7X7T - chains G and A of the 7 polymer chains in the assembly; structure by electron microscopy, 3.48 A resolution.

# Chain G
Name: Spike protein S1
From: Severe acute respiratory syndrome coronavirus 2
UniProtKB: P0DTC2 (SPIKE_SARS2); residue numbers follow UniProt; this construct covers 324-527
Amino-acid sequence (204 residues; row label = number of the first residue in the row):
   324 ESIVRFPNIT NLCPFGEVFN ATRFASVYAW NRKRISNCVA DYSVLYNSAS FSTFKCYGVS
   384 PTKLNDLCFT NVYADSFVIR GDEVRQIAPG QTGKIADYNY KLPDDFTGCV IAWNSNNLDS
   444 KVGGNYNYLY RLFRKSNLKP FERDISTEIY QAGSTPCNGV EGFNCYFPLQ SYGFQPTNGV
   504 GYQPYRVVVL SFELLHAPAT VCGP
Not modelled in the structure: 324-332, 476-482, 527
Curated features (UniProtKB/Swiss-Prot):
  - region: R403 to D405 (Integrin-binding motif), N448 to F456 (Immunodominant HLA epitope recognized by the CD8+)
  - glycosylation: S325 (O-linked (HexNAc...) serine), N331 (N-linked (GlcNAc...) (complex) asparagine), N343 (N-linked (GlcNAc...) (complex) asparagine)
  - natural variant: G339 (G339D: In strain: Omicron/BA.1, Omicron/BA.2 and 4 more; G339H: In strain: Omicron/BA.2.75, Omicron/XBB.1.5 and 1 more), R346 (R346K: In strain: Mu/B.1.621; R346T: In strain: Omicron/BQ.1.1, Omicron/XBB.1.5 and 1 more), L368 (L368I: In strain: Omicron/XBB.1.5, Omicron/EG.5.1), S371 (S371F: In strain: Omicron/BA.2, Omicron/BA.2.12.1 and 6 more; S371L: In strain: Omicron/BA.1), S373 (S373P: In strain: Omicron/BA.1, Omicron/BA.2 and 7 more), S375 (S375F: In strain: Omicron/BA.1, Omicron/BA.2 and 7 more), T376 (T376A: In strain: Omicron/BA.2, Omicron/BA.2.12.1 and 5 more), D405 (D405N: In strain: Omicron/BA.2, Omicron/BA.2.12.1 and 6 more), R408 (R408S: In strain: Omicron/BA.2, Omicron/BA.2.12.1 and 6 more), K417 (K417N: In strain: Beta/B.1.351, Omicron/BA.1 and 8 more; K417T: In strain: Gamma/P.1), N440 (N440K: In strain: Omicron/BA.1, Omicron/BA.2 and 7 more), K444 (K444T: In strain: Omicron/BQ.1.1), 16 further natural variant entries in UniProt
  - mutagenesis: N331 (N331Q: Reduced viral infectivity), N343 (N343Q: Reduced viral infectivity), L452 (L452R: Increased resistance to neutralizing antibodies. Decreases HLA binding to NF9 epitope. Increased binding affinity to human ACE2), Y453 (Y453F: Decreased HLA binding to NF9 epitope. Increased binding affinity to human ACE2), A475 (A475V: Increased resistance to neutralizing antibodies), V483 (V483A: Increased resistance to neutralizing antibodies), E484 (E484D: Increased replication in human TMEM106B overexpressing cells), F490 (F490L: Increased resistance to neutralizing antibodies and human covalescent sera neutralization), Q493 (Q493N: Reduced host ACE2-binding affinity in vitro; Q493Y: Reduced host ACE2-binding affinity in vitro), N501 (N501T: Reduced host ACE2-binding affinity in vitro; N501Y: Increased binding affinity to human ACE2), H519 (H519P: Increased resistance to human covalescent sera neutralization)
Disulfide bonds: C379-C432
Covalently attached groups: N-acetylglucosamine (NAG) linked to N343

# Chain A
Name: X17 heavy chain
From: Mus musculus
Amino-acid sequence (119 residues; each row starts with the number of its first residue):
     1 QVQLQQSGAE LARPGASVKL SCKASGYTFT FYWMQWLKQR PGQGLEWIGA IYPGDGDTRY
    61 TQRFKDKATL TADKSSSTAY IQLSSLASED SAVYYCAGGE YDNYGFDYWG QGTTLTVSS
Disulfide bonds: C22-C96

# Interface between chain G and chain A
Residue-residue contacts - 28 pairs, chain G then chain A:
  W353(G) with F31(A)
  R355(G) with F31(A); Y32(A); Y52(A)
  R357(G) with W33(A); Y52(A); D55(A), salt bridge; D57(A), salt bridge
  N394(G) with R59(A)
  Y396(G) with W33(A), hydrogen bond; Y52(A)
  P426(G) with Y101(A), hydrophobic
  D427(G) with Y104(A)
  D428(G) with Y101(A), hydrogen bond; Y104(A), hydrogen bond
  K462(G) with E100(A), salt bridge; D107(A), salt bridge; Y108(A), hydrogen bond
  P463(G) with E100(A); Y101(A); Y104(A), hydrophobic
  F464(G) with Y32(A), hydrogen bond (backbone-side chain); E100(A); Y101(A), hydrophobic
  R466(G) with T28(A); F31(A); Y32(A)
  E516(G) with N103(A), hydrogen bond
Interface residues without a listed pair, chain G (17 interface residues in all): N354, T393, E465, T523
Interface features reported in the paper:
  - epitope / paratope residues, chain G: R355(G), R357(G), N394(G), Y396(G), D428(G), K462(G), F464(G), E516(G)

# In short
The interface between chain G and chain A involves 17 residues on one side and 14 on the other; the contacts
include 6 hydrogen bonds and 4 salt bridges. Polar contacts include R357(G)-D55(A), R357(G)-D57(A) and
K462(G)-E100(A). N-acetylglucosamine is covalently linked to N343(G). The paper reports epitope/paratope
residues R355(G), R357(G) and N394(G) among others.
Here chain G is Spike protein S1 (Severe acute respiratory syndrome coronavirus 2) and chain A is X17 heavy
chain (Mus musculus). Entry 7X7T (Cryo-EM structure of SARS-CoV-2 spike protein in complex with three nAbs
X01, X10 and X17) was determined by electron microscopy (same publication as 7X7U and 7X7V).
